7TYV - chains B and b of the 12 polymer chains in the assembly; structure by electron microscopy, 2.80 A resolution.

# Chain B
Molecule: Glycoprotein G1
Source organism: Lassa virus
UniProtKB: P08669 (GLYC_LASSJ); numbering as in UniProt (aligned over 1-259)
Amino-acid sequence (259 residues; numbered 1 to 259; the number before each row is that of its first residue):
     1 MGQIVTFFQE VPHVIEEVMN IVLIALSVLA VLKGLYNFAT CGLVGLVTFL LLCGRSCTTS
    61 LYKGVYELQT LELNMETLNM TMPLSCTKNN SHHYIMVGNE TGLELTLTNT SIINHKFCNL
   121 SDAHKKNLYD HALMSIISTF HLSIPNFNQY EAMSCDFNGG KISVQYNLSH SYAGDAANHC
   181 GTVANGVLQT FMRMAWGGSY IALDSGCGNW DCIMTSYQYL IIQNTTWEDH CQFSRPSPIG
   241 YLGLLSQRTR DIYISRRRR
Unresolved in the structure: 1-59, 145-152, 170-182, 197-214, 247-259
Sequence notes: engineered mutation Cys-207 (Arg in P08669), Arg-258 (Leu in P08669), Arg-259 (Leu in P08669)
Cystine bridges: Cys-86/Cys-231, Cys-118/Cys-155
Covalently attached groups: glycan linked to Asn-79; N-acetylglucosamine (NAG) linked to Asn-89, Asn-99, Asn-109, Asn-167, Asn-224
Reported in the primary citation:
  - post-translational modification sites: Asn-79, Asn-89, Asn-99, Asn-224

# Chain b
Molecule: Glycoprotein G2
Source organism: Lassa virus
UniProtKB: P08669 (GLYC_LASSJ); residue numbers follow UniProt; this construct covers 260-423
Amino-acid sequence (164 residues; each row starts with the number of its first residue):
   260 GTFTWTLSDS EGKDTPGGYC LTRWMLIEAE LKCFGNTAVA KCNEKHDEEF CDMLRLFDFN
   320 KQAIQRLKAP AQTSIQLINK AVNALINDQL IMKNHLRDIM CIPYCNYSKY WYLNHTTTGR
   380 TSLPKCWLVS NGSYLNETHF SDDIEQQADN MITEMLQKEY MERQ
Unresolved in the structure: 267-276, 327-333, 418-423
Sequence notes: engineered mutation Pro-329 (Glu in P08669), Thr-332 (Met in P08669), Cys-360 (Gly in P08669)
Cystine bridges: Cys-279/Cys-292, Cys-301/Cys-310, Cys-364/Cys-385
Covalently attached groups: glycan linked to Asn-365; N-acetylglucosamine (NAG) linked to Asn-373
Reported in the primary citation:
  - post-translational modification sites: Asn-365
  - mutagenesis - E289D: unchanged binding to 25.10C Fab Light Chain (proposed by the authors, not directly observed)

# How chain B and chain b interact
Pairs across the interface (75):
  Tyr-62(B) / Glu-396(b)  hydrogen bond
  Tyr-62(B) / Ile-403(b)
  Lys-63(B) / Ala-407(b)
  Lys-63(B) / Asp-408(b)  salt bridge
  Val-65(B) / Asn-373(b)
  Val-65(B) / His-374(b)
  Tyr-66(B) / Leu-372(b)  hydrophobic
  Tyr-66(B) / Asn-373(b)
  Tyr-66(B) / His-374(b)
  Tyr-66(B) / Met-410(b)  hydrophobic
  Tyr-66(B) / Ile-411(b)
  Tyr-66(B) / Met-414(b)  hydrogen bond
  Glu-67(B) / Tyr-371(b)
  Glu-67(B) / Leu-372(b)
  Glu-67(B) / Asn-373(b)  hydrogen bond (backbone-backbone)
  Leu-68(B) / Trp-370(b)  hydrophobic
  Leu-68(B) / Tyr-371(b)
  Leu-68(B) / Glu-396(b)
  Leu-68(B) / Ile-403(b)  hydrophobic
  Gln-69(B) / Trp-370(b)
  Gln-69(B) / Tyr-371(b)  hydrogen bond (backbone-backbone)
  Gln-69(B) / Asn-373(b)  hydrogen bond
  Thr-70(B) / Lys-291(b)  hydrogen bond (backbone-side chain)
  Thr-70(B) / Lys-368(b)  hydrogen bond
  Thr-70(B) / Tyr-369(b)  hydrogen bond (side chain-backbone)
  Thr-70(B) / Trp-386(b)
  Leu-71(B) / Ser-367(b)
  Leu-71(B) / Lys-368(b)
  Leu-71(B) / Tyr-369(b)  hydrogen bond (backbone-backbone)
  Leu-71(B) / Tyr-371(b)  hydrophobic
  Glu-72(B) / Leu-285(b)
  Glu-72(B) / Ile-286(b)  hydrogen bond (backbone-backbone)
  Glu-72(B) / Ser-367(b)
  Glu-72(B) / Lys-368(b)
  Leu-73(B) / Met-284(b)
  Leu-73(B) / Ile-286(b)
  Leu-73(B) / Ser-367(b)  hydrogen bond (backbone-backbone)
  Leu-73(B) / Tyr-369(b)  hydrophobic
  Asn-74(B) / Trp-283(b)
  Asn-74(B) / Met-284(b)  hydrogen bond (backbone-backbone)
  Asn-74(B) / Leu-285(b)
  Asn-74(B) / Ile-286(b)
  Asn-74(B) / Phe-316(b)
  Met-75(B) / Met-312(b)  hydrophobic
  Met-75(B) / Tyr-366(b)
  Thr-77(B) / Trp-283(b)
  Thr-77(B) / Asn-319(b)  hydrogen bond (backbone-side chain)
  Leu-78(B) / Phe-316(b)  hydrophobic
  Thr-81(B) / Phe-318(b)
  Thr-81(B) / Asn-319(b)  hydrogen bond
  Met-82(B) / Leu-315(b)  hydrophobic
  Met-82(B) / Ile-337(b)  hydrophobic
  His-131(B) / Gln-335(b)  hydrogen bond
  Ala-132(B) / Ile-334(b)  hydrophobic
  Gln-189(B) / His-354(b)
  Met-192(B) / His-354(b)
  Arg-193(B) / Met-351(b)
  Arg-193(B) / His-354(b)
  Trp-196(B) / Asn-353(b)
  Trp-196(B) / His-354(b)
  Trp-196(B) / Asp-357(b)  hydrogen bond
  Trp-196(B) / Tyr-363(b)  hydrophobic
  Trp-196(B) / Cys-364(b)
  Arg-235(B) / Ile-286(b)
  Ile-239(B) / Met-312(b)  hydrophobic
  Ile-239(B) / Ile-350(b)  hydrophobic
  Ile-239(B) / Tyr-366(b)  hydrophobic
  Leu-242(B) / Leu-315(b)  hydrophobic
  Leu-242(B) / Val-341(b)  hydrophobic
  Leu-242(B) / Ile-345(b)  hydrophobic
  Leu-242(B) / Asp-347(b)
  Gly-243(B) / Asp-347(b)
  Leu-245(B) / Asn-338(b)
  Ser-246(B) / Asn-342(b)
  Ser-246(B) / Asp-347(b)  hydrogen bond
Other interface residues (no listed pair), chain B (32 interface residues in all): Met-80, Ser-135, Tyr-241
Other interface residues (no listed pair), chain b (50 interface residues in all): Phe-293, Phe-309, Ala-322, Ile-323, Asn-365, Thr-375, Pro-383, Ser-400

# Overview
The interface between chain B and chain b involves 32 residues on one side and 50 on the other; the contacts
include 17 hydrogen bonds and 1 salt bridge. Polar pairs include Lys-63(B)/Asp-408(b), Tyr-62(B)/Glu-396(b)
and Tyr-66(B)/Met-414(b). From the paper: E289D of chain b leaves binding to 25.10C Fab Light Chain unchanged;
modification sites Asn-79(B), Asn-89(B) and Asn-365(b) among others.
Here chain B is Glycoprotein G1 and chain b is Glycoprotein G2, both from Lassa virus. Entry 7TYV (Structure
of Lassa Virus glycoprotein (Josiah) bound to Fab 25.10C) was determined by electron microscopy, deposited
together with 7S8G.
